PDB entry 3ZFE | X-ray diffraction, 2.70 A resolution | chains C and D of the 4 polymer chains in the assembly

== Chain C ==
Protein: VP3
Source organism: Human enterovirus 71
Reference sequence: A9X4C2 (A9X4C2_9ENTO); residues 1-242 here correspond to UniProt positions 324-565 (UniProt number = residue number + 323)
Sequence (242 residues; row label = number of the first residue in the row):
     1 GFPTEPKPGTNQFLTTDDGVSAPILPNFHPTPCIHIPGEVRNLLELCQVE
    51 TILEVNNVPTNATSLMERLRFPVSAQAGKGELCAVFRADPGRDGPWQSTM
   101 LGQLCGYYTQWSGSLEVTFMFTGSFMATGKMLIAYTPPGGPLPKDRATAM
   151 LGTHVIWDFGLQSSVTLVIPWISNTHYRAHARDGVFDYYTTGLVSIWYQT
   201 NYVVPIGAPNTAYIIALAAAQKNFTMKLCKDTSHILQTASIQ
Metal / ion sites: Na+ site 1 near Val-20 (its only coordinating residue here); Na+ site 2: Gln-221 (shared with 1 residue of chain A)

== Chain D ==
Protein: VP4
Source organism: Human enterovirus 71
Reference sequence: A9X4C2 (A9X4C2_9ENTO); numbering as in UniProt (aligned over 1-69)
Sequence (69 residues; numbered 1 to 69; the number before each row is that of its first residue):
     1 MGSQVSTQRSGSHENSNSATEGSTINYTTINYYKDSYAATAGKQSLKQDP
    51 DKFANPVKDIFTEMAAPLK
Not modelled in the structure: 1-12
Metal / ion sites: Na+: Glu-63, Ala-65 (shared with 2 residues of chain A)

== How chain C and chain D interact ==
Residue-residue contacts (46; chain C residue first):
  Asp-18(C) with Thr-40(D); Ala-41(D), hydrogen bond (side chain-backbone); Gly-42(D), hydrogen bond (side chain-backbone)
  Gly-19(C) with Thr-40(D)
  Val-20(C) with Ile-30(D); Asn-31(D); Tyr-32(D), hydrophobic; Tyr-33(D), hydrophobic; Ala-38(D); Thr-40(D)
  Ser-21(C) with Tyr-33(D); Ala-38(D)
  Ala-22(C) with Tyr-33(D)
  Pro-23(C) with Tyr-33(D); Asp-35(D); Tyr-37(D); Ala-38(D)
  Ile-24(C) with Tyr-37(D)
  Leu-25(C) with Asp-35(D); Tyr-37(D), hydrogen bond (backbone-side chain)
  Pro-26(C) with Asp-35(D)
  Asn-27(C) with Asn-15(D), hydrogen bond; Lys-34(D); Asp-35(D), hydrogen bond (backbone-side chain)
  Phe-28(C) with Asn-17(D), hydrogen bond (backbone-side chain)
  His-29(C) with Asn-15(D); Ser-16(D); Asn-17(D)
  Pro-30(C) with Asn-17(D)
  Gly-38(C) with Phe-53(D)
  Glu-39(C) with Lys-52(D), hydrogen bond (backbone-side chain); Phe-53(D)
  Val-40(C) with Phe-53(D), hydrophobic
  Arg-41(C) with Thr-24(D); Lys-47(D)
  Asn-42(C) with Gln-48(D)
  Leu-44(C) with Gln-48(D)
  Glu-45(C) with Gln-48(D); Asp-49(D), hydrogen bond (side chain-backbone)
  Gln-48(C) with Pro-50(D); Ala-54(D)
  Val-49(C) with Phe-53(D), hydrophobic
  Leu-161(C) with Leu-68(D)
  Gln-162(C) with Ala-66(D); Pro-67(D); Leu-68(D), hydrogen bond (side chain-backbone)
Also at the interface, not in a pair above, chain C (25 interface residues in all): Lys-222
Also at the interface, not in a pair above, chain D (27 interface residues in all): Ser-18, Gln-44

== In short ==
The interface between chain C and chain D involves 25 residues on one side and 27 on the other; the contacts
include 9 hydrogen bonds. Polar contacts include Asp-18(C)/Ala-41(D), Asp-18(C)/Gly-42(D) and
Leu-25(C)/Tyr-37(D). Glu-63(D) and Ala-65(D) form the Na+ site.
Chain C is VP3 and chain D is VP4, both from Human enterovirus 71; the structure, Human enterovirus 71 in
complex with capsid binding inhibitor WIN51711, was determined by X-ray diffraction together with 3ZFF and
3ZFG from the same study.
